PDB entry 8ROU | X-ray diffraction, 1.08 A resolution | chain A

== Chain A ==
Protein: Carbonic anhydrase 2
From: Homo sapiens
Notes: EC 4.2.1.1
Reference sequence: P00918 (CAH2_HUMAN); the author numbering skips numbers that UniProt does not, so the offset changes along the chain: 1-125 = UniProt 1-125; 127-261 = UniProt 126-260
Sequence (260 residues; numbered 1 to 261; 1 number in that range is skipped by the numbering (no residue carries it; nothing is unmodelled there); the number before each row is that of its first residue):
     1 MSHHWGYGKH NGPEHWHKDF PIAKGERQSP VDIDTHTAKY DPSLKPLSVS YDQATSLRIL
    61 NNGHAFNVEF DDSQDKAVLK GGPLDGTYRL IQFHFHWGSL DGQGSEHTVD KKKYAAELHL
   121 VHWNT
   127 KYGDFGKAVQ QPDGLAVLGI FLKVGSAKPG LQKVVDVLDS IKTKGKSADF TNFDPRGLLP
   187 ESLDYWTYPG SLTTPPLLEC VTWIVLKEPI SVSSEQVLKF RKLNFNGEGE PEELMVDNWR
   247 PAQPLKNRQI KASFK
Disordered / not traced: 1-2
Bound ions: Zn2+: His94, His96, His119 (together with A1H15)
Small-molecule neighbours: A1H15 (1-carbamimidoyl-3-[(4-sulfamoylphenyl)methyl]guanidine): Asn67, Ile91, Gln92, His94, His96, Glu106, His119, Val121, Phe131, Val143, Ser197, Leu198, Thr199, Thr200, Trp209
Swiss-Prot annotation at these positions:
  - active site: His64 (Proton donor/acceptor)
  - binding site (Zn(2+)): His94, His96, His119
  - binding site (substrate): Thr199, Thr200
  - site: Tyr7 (Fine-tunes the proton-transfer properties of H-64), Asn62 (Fine-tunes the proton-transfer properties of H-64), Asn67 (Fine-tunes the proton-transfer properties of H-64), Gln92 (Involved in the binding of some activators, including histamine and L-histidine)
  - modified residue: Ser2 (N-acetylserine), Ser166 (Phosphoserine), Ser173 (Phosphoserine)
Reported in the primary citation:
  - binding site for A1H15: Asn67, Val121, Thr199
  - specificity-determining residues: Asn67

== Summary ==
Ligands of chain A: compound A1H15. The Zn2+ site is built by His94, His96 and His119. Curated annotation
(UniProt) lists active-site residue His64, 3 Zn2+-binding residues and substrate-binding residues Thr199 and
Thr200. From the paper: a binding site for A1H15 at Asn67, Val121 and Thr199; the specificity determinant
Asn67.
Chain A is Carbonic anhydrase 2 (Homo sapiens); the structure, Human Carbonic Anhydrase II in complex with
biguanide derivative inhibitor 1-carbamimidamido-N-[(4 sulfamoylphenyl)methyl]methanimidamide, was determined
by X-ray diffraction, deposited together with 9H0V, 8RNS and 8ROW.
